8BF5 - chains C and R of the 6 polymer chains in the assembly; structure by electron microscopy, 2.96 A resolution.

[Chain C]
Molecule: Polymerase basic protein 2
From: Influenza B virus (B/Memphis/13/2003)
UniProt: Q5V8X3 (Q5V8X3_9INFB); residue numbers follow UniProt; this construct covers 1-770
Chain sequence (798 residues; each row starts with the number of its first residue; numbers below 1 keep their minus sign (Gly-8 is residue -8)):
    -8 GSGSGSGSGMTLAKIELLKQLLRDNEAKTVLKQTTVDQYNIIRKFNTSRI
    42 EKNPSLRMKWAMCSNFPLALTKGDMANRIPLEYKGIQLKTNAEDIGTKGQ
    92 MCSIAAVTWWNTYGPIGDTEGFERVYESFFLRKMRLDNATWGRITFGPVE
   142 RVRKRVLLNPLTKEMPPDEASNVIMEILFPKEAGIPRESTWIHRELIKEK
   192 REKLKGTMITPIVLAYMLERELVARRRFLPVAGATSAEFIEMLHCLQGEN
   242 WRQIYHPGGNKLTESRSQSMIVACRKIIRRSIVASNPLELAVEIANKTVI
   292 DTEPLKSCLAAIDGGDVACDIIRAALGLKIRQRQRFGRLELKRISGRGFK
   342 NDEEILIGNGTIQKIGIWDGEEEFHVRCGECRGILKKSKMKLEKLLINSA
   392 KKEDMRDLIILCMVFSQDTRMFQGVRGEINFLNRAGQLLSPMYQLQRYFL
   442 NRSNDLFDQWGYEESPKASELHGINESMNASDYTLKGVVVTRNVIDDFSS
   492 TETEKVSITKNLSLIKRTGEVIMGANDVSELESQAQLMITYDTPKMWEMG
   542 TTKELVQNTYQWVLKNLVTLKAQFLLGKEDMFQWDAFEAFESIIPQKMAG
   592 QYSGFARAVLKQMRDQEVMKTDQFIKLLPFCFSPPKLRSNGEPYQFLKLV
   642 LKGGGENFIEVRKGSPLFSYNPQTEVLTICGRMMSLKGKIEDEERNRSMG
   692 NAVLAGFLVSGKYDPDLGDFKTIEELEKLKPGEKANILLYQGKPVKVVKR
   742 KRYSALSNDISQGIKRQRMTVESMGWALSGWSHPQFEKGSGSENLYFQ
Not modelled in the structure: -8 to 0, 485-495, 741-789
Differences from the reference sequence: expression tag (-8 to 0, 771-789)
Ligand contacts: 7-methyl-gpppa (GTA; p1-7-methylguanosine-P3-adenosine-5',5'-triphosphate): Glu255, Ser258, Gln259, Ile262, Arg266, Gly306, Asp307, Arg324, Gln325, Arg326, Arg334, Lys341, Trp359, Glu363, Phe365, Lys378, Phe406, Gln408, Ser431, Met433, Tyr434, Ser520, Leu522

[Chain R]
Molecule: 3' vRNA
Sequence (21 nucleotides; numbered 3 to 23; the number before each row is that of its first residue):
     3 UAUACAACUGAGAAAGCUAUU
Not modelled in the structure: 3-7, 20-23

[How chain C and chain R interact]
Contacting residue pairs - 10 pairs, chain C then chain R:
  Arg40(C) with A9(R), salt bridge to the phosphate
  Lys43(C) with A9(R), sugar contact
  Leu149(C) with A16(R), phosphate contact
  Ile203(C) with C19(R), sugar contact
  Tyr207(C) with C19(R), stacking on the base
  Arg216(C) with A16(R), salt bridge to the phosphate; A17(R), salt bridge to the phosphate
  Arg218(C) with A15(R), salt bridge to the phosphate; A16(R), salt bridge to the phosphate
  Arg425(C) with G14(R), salt bridge to the phosphate
Other interface residues (no listed pair), chain C (11 interface residues in all): Asn44, Tyr117, Glu210
Other interface residues (no listed pair), chain R (7 interface residues in all): C10

[Summary]
Chain C and chain R form an interface of 11 and 7 residues respectively, with 6 salt bridges and 1 aromatic
stacking contact. Polar pairs include Arg40(C)-A9(R), Arg216(C)-A16(R) and Arg216(C)-A17(R). Chain C binds
7-methyl-gpppa.
Chain C is Polymerase basic protein 2 (Influenza B virus (B/Memphis/13/2003)) and chain R is 3' vRNA; the
structure, Early transcription elongation state of influenza A/H7N9 polymerase stalled with incoming GTP
analogue, was determined by electron microscopy, deposited together with 7R1F, 8BDR and 8BE0.
